PDB entry 4QZ4 | X-ray diffraction, 3.00 A resolution | chains K and W of the 28 polymer chains in the assembly

# Chain K
Protein: Proteasome subunit beta type-5
Source organism: Saccharomyces cerevisiae
Notes: EC 3.4.25.1
UniProtKB: P30656 (PSB5_YEAST); residues 1-212 here correspond to UniProt positions 76-287 (UniProt number = residue number + 75)
Sequence (212 residues; row label = number of the first residue in the row):
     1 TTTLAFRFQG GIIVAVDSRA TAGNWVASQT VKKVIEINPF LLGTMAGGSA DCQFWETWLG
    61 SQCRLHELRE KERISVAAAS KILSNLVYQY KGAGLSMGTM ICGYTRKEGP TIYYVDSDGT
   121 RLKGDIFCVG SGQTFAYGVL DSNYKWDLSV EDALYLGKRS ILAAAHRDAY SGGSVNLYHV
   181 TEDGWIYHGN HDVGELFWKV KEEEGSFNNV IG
Differences from the reference sequence: engineered mutation Ser-49 (Ala124 in P30656)
Glycans and other covalent adducts: compound 04C linked to Thr-1
Metal / ion sites: Mg2+: Ala-165, Asp-168, Ser-171 (shared with Asp-204(W) of chain W)
Ligand contacts: 04C (1,2,4-trideoxy-4-methyl-2-{[N-(morpholin-4-ylacetyl)-L-alanyl-O-methyl-L-tyrosyl]amino}-1-phenyl-D-xylitol): Arg-19, Ala-20, Thr-21, Val-31, Lys-33, Met-45, Ala-46, Gly-47, Gly-48, Ser-49, Cys-52, Ser-96, Ser-131, Tyr-170

# Chain W
Protein: Proteasome subunit beta type-3
Source organism: Saccharomyces cerevisiae
Notes: EC 3.4.25.1
UniProtKB: P25451 (PSB3_YEAST); residues 0-204 here correspond to UniProt positions 1-205 (UniProt number = residue number + 1)
Sequence (205 residues; numbered 0 to 204; the number before each row is that of its first residue; numbering starts at 0):
     0 MSDPSSINGG IVVAMTGKDC VAIACDLRLG SQSLGVSNKF EKIFHYGHVF LGITGLATDV
    60 TTLNEMFRYK TNLYKLKEER AIEPETFTQL VSSSLYERRF GPYFVGPVVA GINSKSGKPF
   120 IAGFDLIGCI DEAKDFIVSG TASDQLFGMC ESLYEPNLEP EDLFETISQA LLNAADRDAL
   180 SGWGAVVYII KKDEVVKRYL KMRQD
Unresolved in the structure: 0
Metal / ion sites: Mg2+: Asp-204 (shared with Ala-165(K), Asp-168(K), Ser-171(K) of chain K)
Ligand contacts: 04C (1,2,4-trideoxy-4-methyl-2-{[N-(morpholin-4-ylacetyl)-L-alanyl-O-methyl-L-tyrosyl]amino}-1-phenyl-D-xylitol): Asp-124, Leu-125, Cys-128
UniProt features mapped onto this chain:
  - modified residue: Ser-30 (Phosphoserine)
  - cross-link: Lys-69 (Glycyl lysine isopeptide (Lys-Gly) (interchain with G-Cter in ubiquitin))

# How chain K and chain W interact
Contacting residue pairs (47):
  Arg-19(K) / Asp-204(W)  salt bridge
  Asn-24(K) / Arg-176(W)
  Asn-24(K) / Asp-177(W)
  Asn-24(K) / Ala-178(W)  hydrogen bond (backbone-backbone)
  Asn-24(K) / Leu-179(W)
  Trp-25(K) / Gln-144(W)
  Trp-25(K) / Arg-176(W)
  Val-26(K) / Asp-175(W)
  Val-26(K) / Arg-176(W)  hydrogen bond (backbone-side chain)
  Val-26(K) / Asp-177(W)
  Val-26(K) / Ala-178(W)
  Ala-27(K) / Arg-176(W)  hydrogen bond (backbone-side chain)
  Ser-28(K) / Arg-176(W)
  Gln-29(K) / Arg-202(W)
  Gln-29(K) / Asp-204(W)
  Phe-135(K) / Leu-33(W)  hydrophobic
  Ala-165(K) / Asp-204(W)
  His-166(K) / Asn-37(W)
  His-166(K) / Trp-182(W)  hydrogen bond (backbone-side chain)
  His-166(K) / Gln-203(W)  hydrogen bond (side chain-backbone)
  Arg-167(K) / Ser-32(W)
  Arg-167(K) / Gly-34(W)  hydrogen bond (side chain-backbone)
  Arg-167(K) / Val-35(W)  hydrogen bond (side chain-backbone)
  Arg-167(K) / Trp-182(W)
  Asp-168(K) / Ser-32(W)
  Ala-169(K) / Arg-27(W)
  Ala-169(K) / Ser-32(W)  hydrogen bond (backbone-backbone)
  Ala-169(K) / Ala-178(W)
  Tyr-170(K) / Ser-32(W)
  Tyr-170(K) / Ala-178(W)  hydrophobic
  Ser-171(K) / Asp-204(W)
  Gly-172(K) / Asp-204(W)
  Gly-173(K) / Arg-202(W)  hydrogen bond (backbone-side chain)
  Gly-173(K) / Asp-204(W)  hydrogen bond (backbone-side chain)
  Asp-192(K) / Arg-202(W)  salt bridge
  Gly-194(K) / Arg-202(W)
  Phe-197(K) / Gln-203(W)
  Trp-198(K) / Lys-200(W)
  Trp-198(K) / Met-201(W)
  Trp-198(K) / Gln-203(W)
  Asn-209(K) / Asn-37(W)  hydrogen bond (backbone-side chain)
  Asn-209(K) / Lys-38(W)  hydrogen bond (backbone-side chain)
  Val-210(K) / Asn-37(W)
  Val-210(K) / Gln-203(W)
  Ile-211(K) / Leu-26(W)  hydrophobic
  Ile-211(K) / Lys-38(W)
  Ile-211(K) / Tyr-198(W)  hydrophobic
Other interface residues (no listed pair), chain K (26 interface residues in all): Val-193, Asn-208
Other interface residues (no listed pair), chain W (23 interface residues in all): Ser-5, Gln-31

# In short
26 residues of chain K face 23 of chain W across their interface, with 12 hydrogen bonds and 2 salt bridges.
Among the polar pairs are Arg-19(K)/Asp-204(W), Asp-192(K)/Arg-202(W) and Val-26(K)/Arg-176(W). Bound to chain
W: compound 04C. Compound 04C is covalently linked to Thr-1(K).
Here chain K is Proteasome subunit beta type-5 and chain W is Proteasome subunit beta type-3, both from
Saccharomyces cerevisiae. Entry 4QZ4 (yCP beta5-A49S mutant in complex with the epoxyketone inhibitor ONX
0914) was determined by X-ray diffraction together with 4QUX, 4QUY, 4QV0, 4QV1, 4QV3, 4QV4 and 42 further
entries from the same study.
